PDB entry 1I95 | X-ray diffraction, 4.50 A resolution (low resolution: residue-level contacts below are approximate; hydrogen-bond / salt-bridge calls are withheld) | chains A and K of the 21 polymer chains in the assembly

[Chain A]
Molecule: 16S RRNA
Source organism: Thermus thermophilus
Sequence (1514 nucleotides; numbered 2 to 1515; the number before each row is that of its first residue):
     2 UGUUGGAGAG UUUGAUCCUG GCUCAGGGUG AACGCUGGCG GCGUGCCUAA GACAUGCAAG
    62 UCGUGCGGGC CGCGGGGUUU UACUCCGUGG UCAGCGGCGG ACGGGUGAGU AACGCGUGGG
   122 UGACCUACCC GGAAGAGGGG GACAACCCGG GGAAACUCGG GCUAAUCCCC CAUGUGGACC
   182 CGCCCCUUGG GGUGUGUCCA AAGGGCUUUG CCCGCUUCCG GAUGGGCCCG CGUCCCAUCA
   242 GCUAGUUGGU GGGGUAAUGG CCCACCAAGG CGACGACGGG UAGCCGGUCU GAGAGGAUGG
   302 CCGGCCACAG GGGCACUGAG ACACGGGCCC CACUCCUACG GGAGGCAGCA GUUAGGAAUC
   362 UUCCGCAAUG GGCGCAAGCC UGACGGAGCG ACGCCGCUUG GAGGAAGAAG CCCUUCGGGG
   422 UGUAAACUCC UGAACCCGGG ACGAAACCCC CGACGAGGGG ACUGACGGUA CCGGGGUAAU
   482 AGCGCCGGCC AACUCCGUGC CAGCAGCCGC GGUAAUACGG AGGGCGCGAG CGUUACCCGG
   542 AUUCACUGGG CGUAAAGGGC GUGUAGGCGG CCUGGGGCGU CCCAUGUGAA AGACCACGGC
   602 UCAACCGUGG GGGAGCGUGG GAUACGCUCA GGCUAGACGG UGGGAGAGGG UGGUGGAAUU
   662 CCCGGAGUAG CGGUGAAAUG CGCAGAUACC GGGAGGAACG CCGAUGGCGA AGGCAGCCAC
   722 CUGGUCCACC CGUGACGCUG AGGCGCGAAA GCGUGGGGAG CAAACCGGAU UAGAUACCCG
   782 GGUAGUCCAC GCCCUAAACG AUGCGCGCUA GGUCUCUGGG UCUCCUGGGG GCCGAAGCUA
   842 ACGCGUUAAG CGCGCCGCCU GGGGAGUACG GCCGCAAGGC UGAAACUCAA AGGAAUUGAC
   902 GGGGGCCCGC ACAAGCGGUG GAGCAUGUGG UUUAAUUCGA AGCAACGCGA AGAACCUUAC
   962 CAGGCCUUGA CAUGCUAGGG AACCCGGGUG AAAGCCUGGG GUGCCCCGCG AGGGGAGCCC
  1022 UAGCACAGGU GCUGCAUGGC CGUCGUCAGC UCGUGCCGUG AGGUGUUGGG UUAAGUCCCG
  1082 CAACGAGCGC AACCCCCGCC GUUAGUUGCC AGCGGUUCGG CCGGGCACUC UAACGGGACU
  1142 GCCCGCGAAA GCGGGAGGAA GGAGGGGACG ACGUCUGGUC AGCAUGGCCC UUACGGCCUG
  1202 GGCGACACAC GUGCUACAAU GCCCACUACA AAGCGAUGCC ACCCGGCAAC GGGGAGCUAA
  1262 UCGCAAAAAG GUGGGCCCAG UUCGGAUUGG GGUCUGCAAC CCGACCCCAU GAAGCCGGAA
  1322 UCGCUAGUAA UCGCGGAUCA GCCAUGCCGC GGUGAAUACG UUCCCGGGCC UUGUACACAC
  1382 CGCCCGUCAC GCCAUGGGAG CGGGCUCUAC CCGAAGUCGC CGGGAGCCUA CGGGCAGGCG
  1442 CCGAGGGUAG GGCCCGUGAC UGGGGCGAAG UCGUAACAAG GUAGCUGUAC CGGAAGGUGC
  1502 GGCUGGAUCA CCUC
Ion coordination: Mg2+ site 1 near G21 (its only coordinating residue here); Mg2+ site 2 near C93 (its only coordinating residue here); Mg2+ site 3 near G190 (its only coordinating residue here); Mg2+ site 4 near U543 (its only coordinating residue here); Mg2+ site 5 near A555 (its only coordinating residue here); Mg2+ site 6 near A1164 (its only coordinating residue here); Mg2+ site 7 near C1513 (its only coordinating residue here)
Small-molecule neighbours: edeine b (EDE): U772, A773, G774, A775, G903, G1474, U1475, G1482
Reported in the primary citation:
  - conformationally variable residues (loop rearrangement): G693

[Chain K]
Molecule: 30S ribosomal protein S11
Source organism: Thermus thermophilus
Sequence (128 residues; numbered 2 to 129; the number before each row is that of its first residue):
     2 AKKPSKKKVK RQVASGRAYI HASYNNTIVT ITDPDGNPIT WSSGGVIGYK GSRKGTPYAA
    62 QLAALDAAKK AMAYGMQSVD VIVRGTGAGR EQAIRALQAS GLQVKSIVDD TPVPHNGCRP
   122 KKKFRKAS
Not modelled in the structure: 2-6
Small-molecule neighbours: octadecatungstenyl diphosphate (WO2): Pro-58, Tyr-59, Gln-62, Gln-93

[Interface between chain A and chain K]
Pairs across the interface (11; chain A residue first):
  A658(A) / Pro-115(K)
  A659(A) / Pro-115(K)
  A667(A) / Pro-39(K)
  G671(A) / Gly-46(K)
  C672(A) / Gly-46(K)
  U675(A) / Ser-53(K)
  A678(A) / Gly-52(K)
  C691(A) / Gly-37(K)
  A699(A) / Gly-118(K)
  G701(A) / His-116(K)
  C1512(A) / Ser-129(K)
Other interface residues (no listed pair), chain A (20 interface residues in all): G666, G668, G673, C690, C700, G761, C762, A763, A1511
Other interface residues (no listed pair), chain K (18 interface residues in all): Asn-27, Asn-38, Ile-40, Val-47, Pro-113, Asn-117, Cys-119, Arg-120, Lys-122

[In short]
20 residues of chain A and 18 residues of chain K are in contact. Bound to chain A: edeine b. Ligands of chain
K: octadecatungstenyl diphosphate. The paper reports conformational variability at G693(A).
Here chain A is 16S RRNA and chain K is 30S ribosomal protein S11, both from Thermus thermophilus. Entry 1I95
(Crystal structure of the 30S ribosomal subunit from thermus thermophilus in complex with edeine) was
determined by X-ray diffraction (same publication as 1I94, 1I96 and 1I97).
